Entry 7P5W (electron microscopy, 3.50 A resolution); this record covers chains C and D of the 12 polymer chains in the assembly.

Chain C (and D):
Molecule: Volume-regulated anion channel subunit LRRC8A
From: Mus musculus
Notes: chain D of this document is another copy of the same molecule, construct and numbering; everything in this record applies to it too
UniProt: Q80WG5 (LRC8A_MOUSE); numbering as in UniProt (aligned over 15-808)
Sequence (810 residues; row label = number of the first residue in the row):
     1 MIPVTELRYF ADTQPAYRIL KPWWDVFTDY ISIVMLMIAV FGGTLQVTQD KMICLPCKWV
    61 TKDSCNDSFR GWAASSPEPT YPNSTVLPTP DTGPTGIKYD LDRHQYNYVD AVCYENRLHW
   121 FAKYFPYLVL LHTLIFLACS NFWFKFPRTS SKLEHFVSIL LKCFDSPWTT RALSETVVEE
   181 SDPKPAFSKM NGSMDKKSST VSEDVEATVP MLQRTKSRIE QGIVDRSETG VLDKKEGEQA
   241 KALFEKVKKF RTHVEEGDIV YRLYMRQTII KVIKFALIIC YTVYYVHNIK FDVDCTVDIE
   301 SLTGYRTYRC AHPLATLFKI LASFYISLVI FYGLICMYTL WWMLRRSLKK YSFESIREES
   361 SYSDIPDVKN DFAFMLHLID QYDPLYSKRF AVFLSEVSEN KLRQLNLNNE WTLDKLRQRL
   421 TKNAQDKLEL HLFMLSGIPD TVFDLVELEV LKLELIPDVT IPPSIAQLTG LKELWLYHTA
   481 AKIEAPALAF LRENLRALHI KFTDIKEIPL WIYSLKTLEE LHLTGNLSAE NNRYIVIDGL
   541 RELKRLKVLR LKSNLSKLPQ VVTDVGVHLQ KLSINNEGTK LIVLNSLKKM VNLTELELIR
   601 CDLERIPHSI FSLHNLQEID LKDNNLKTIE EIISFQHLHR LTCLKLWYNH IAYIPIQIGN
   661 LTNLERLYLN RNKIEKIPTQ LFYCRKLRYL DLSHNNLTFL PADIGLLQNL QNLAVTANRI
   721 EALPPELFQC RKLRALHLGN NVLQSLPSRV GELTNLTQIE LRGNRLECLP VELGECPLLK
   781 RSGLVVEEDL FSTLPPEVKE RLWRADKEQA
Not modelled in the structure: 1-14, 69-91, 177-229, 809-810
Disulfides: Cys54-Cys310, Cys57-Cys65, Cys113-Cys295
Construct notes: initiating methionine (1); expression tag (2-14, 809-810)
Curated features (UniProtKB/Swiss-Prot):
  - motif: Leu706, Leu707 (Di-leucine motif)
  - site: Arg103 (Required for anion selectivity)
  - modified residue: Thr200 (Phosphothreonine), Ser202 (Phosphoserine), Thr215 (Phosphothreonine), Ser217 (Phosphoserine)
  - glycosylation (N-linked (GlcNAc...) asparagine): Asn66, Asn83

How chain C and chain D interact:
Residue-residue contacts (79):
  Val47(C) - Leu45(D)  hydrophobic
  Val47(C) - Gln49(D)
  Lys58(C) - Pro94(D)  hydrogen bond (side chain-backbone)
  Tyr99(C) - Gly96(D)  hydrogen bond (backbone-backbone)
  Asp100(C) - Thr95(D)
  Asp100(C) - Gly96(D)
  Asp100(C) - Ile97(D)
  Asp100(C) - Lys98(D)
  Leu101(C) - Gly96(D)
  Asp102(C) - Tyr106(D)  hydrogen bond
  Arg103(C) - Arg103(D)
  His104(C) - Ile53(D)
  His104(C) - Cys54(D)
  His104(C) - Leu55(D)
  His104(C) - Tyr106(D)
  His104(C) - Asp110(D)  salt bridge
  Gln105(C) - Leu55(D)
  Gln105(C) - Ile97(D)  hydrogen bond (side chain-backbone)
  Gln105(C) - Tyr99(D)
  Asn107(C) - Ile53(D)
  Tyr108(C) - Ile53(D)
  Tyr108(C) - Asp292(D)
  Tyr108(C) - Arg309(D)
  Tyr108(C) - Ala311(D)  hydrophobic
  Ala111(C) - Phe291(D)
  Val112(C) - Phe291(D)  hydrophobic
  Glu115(C) - Phe291(D)
  Glu115(C) - Thr316(D)
  Tyr124(C) - Thr316(D)  hydrogen bond
  Tyr124(C) - Ile320(D)
  Tyr127(C) - Phe41(D)
  Tyr127(C) - Leu317(D)  hydrophobic
  Leu134(C) - Met37(D)  hydrophobic
  Phe142(C) - Phe27(D)  hydrophobic
  Lys145(C) - Tyr30(D)
  Phe146(C) - Trp23(D)  hydrophobic
  Phe146(C) - Phe27(D)  hydrophobic
  Pro147(C) - Trp23(D)  hydrophobic
  Pro147(C) - Tyr382(D)  hydrophobic
  Glu154(C) - Arg18(D)  salt bridge
  Glu154(C) - Tyr382(D)
  His155(C) - Arg389(D)
  Glu245(C) - Ser174(D)
  Lys249(C) - Arg389(D)
  His253(C) - Leu385(D)
  Glu300(C) - Ile97(D)
  Ser301(C) - Trp59(D)
  Ser301(C) - Asp67(D)  hydrogen bond
  Ser301(C) - Ile97(D)
  Ser301(C) - Tyr99(D)
  Leu302(C) - Leu55(D)
  Leu302(C) - Pro56(D)
  Leu302(C) - Cys57(D)  hydrophobic
  Leu302(C) - Ile97(D)
  Leu302(C) - Tyr99(D)  hydrogen bond (backbone-side chain)
  Leu302(C) - Arg309(D)
  Thr303(C) - Thr95(D)
  Thr303(C) - Gly96(D)
  Thr303(C) - Ile97(D)  hydrogen bond (backbone-backbone)
  Gly304(C) - Pro94(D)
  Gly304(C) - Thr95(D)
  Gly304(C) - Ile97(D)
  Tyr305(C) - Pro94(D)
  Tyr305(C) - Thr95(D)
  Tyr305(C) - Gly96(D)  hydrogen bond (side chain-backbone)
  Arg671(C) - Arg545(D)
  Arg719(C) - Asn615(D)
  Val742(C) - Gln617(D)
  Arg765(C) - Arg640(D)
  Arg765(C) - Thr642(D)
  Leu766(C) - Arg688(D)
  Glu767(C) - Arg688(D)
  Cys768(C) - Lys732(D)
  Asp789(C) - Arg666(D)  salt bridge
  Asp789(C) - Tyr689(D)
  Asp789(C) - Arg734(D)
  Ser792(C) - Arg734(D)
  Thr793(C) - Lys732(D)  hydrogen bond
  Thr793(C) - Arg734(D)
Interface residues without a listed pair, chain C (45 interface residues in all): Leu131, Ser151, Glu238
Interface residues without a listed pair, chain D (59 interface residues in all): Pro22, Val26, Ser68, Leu101, Asn107, Leu173, Val231, Cys310, Pro313, Phe324, Asp383, His639, Asn709, Gln711

Overview:
45 residues of chain C face 59 of chain D across their interface; the contacts include 10 hydrogen bonds and 3
salt bridges. Polar pairs include His104(C)-Asp110(D), Glu154(C)-Arg18(D) and Asp789(C)-Arg666(D).
Chain C and chain D are both Volume-regulated anion channel subunit LRRC8A (Mus musculus); the structure,
Structure of homomeric LRRC8A Volume-Regulated Anion Channel in complex with synthetic nanobody Sb2, was
determined by electron microscopy (same publication as 7P5V, 7P5Y, 7P60 and 7P6K).
